7ZMB - chains G and Z of the 43 polymer chains in the assembly; structure by electron microscopy, 2.75 A resolution.

[Chain G]
Molecule: NADH-ubiquinone oxidoreductase 30.4 kDa subunit-like protein
From: Chaetomium thermophilum var. thermophilum DSM 1495
Reference sequence: G0S8U1 (G0S8U1_CHATD); residues 1-293 here = UniProt positions 1-293
Amino-acid sequence (293 residues; each row starts with the number of its first residue):
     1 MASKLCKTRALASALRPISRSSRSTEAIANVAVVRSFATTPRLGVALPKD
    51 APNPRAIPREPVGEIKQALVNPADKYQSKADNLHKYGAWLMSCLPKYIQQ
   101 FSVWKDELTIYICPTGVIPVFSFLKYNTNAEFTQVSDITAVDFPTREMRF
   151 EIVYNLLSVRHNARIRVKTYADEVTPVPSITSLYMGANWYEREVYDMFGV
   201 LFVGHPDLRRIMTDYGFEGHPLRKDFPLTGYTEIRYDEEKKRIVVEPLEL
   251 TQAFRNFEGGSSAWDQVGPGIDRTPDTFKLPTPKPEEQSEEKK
Disordered / not traced: 1-44, 287-293

[Chain Z]
Molecule: NADH-ubiquinone oxidoreductase-like protein
From: Chaetomium thermophilum var. thermophilum DSM 1495
Reference sequence: G0SEF0 (G0SEF0_CHATD); residue numbers follow UniProt; this construct covers 1-188
Amino-acid sequence (196 residues; numbered 1 to 196; the number before each row is that of its first residue):
     1 MASKAAAAAASNAVSITKKYTVQSTGIWERIRRALVIDPNRSNGVPLNPY
    51 NRNPSPGDNPPLEYTDPVTIPAGDIADNPYWKRDFRRNYPRPSVIAQAQQ
   101 VALLSVGSAAQPRVELIGEEGTKALVAAEEEGKEKGVAKYLEEKGAEEAK
   151 RVLALTGGLPPTPSGQTMVTGQWDVHKYGLAEEQSYGGSYPCRSFV
Disordered / not traced: 1-10
Differences from the reference sequence: insertion (189-196)

[How chain G and chain Z interact]
Pairs across the interface - 138 pairs, chain G then chain Z:
  Ala46(G) with Val22(Z); Gln23(Z), hydrogen bond (backbone-backbone)
  Leu47(G) with Gln23(Z); Leu47(Z), hydrophobic; Pro49(Z), hydrophobic; Tyr50(Z)
  Pro48(G) with Thr17(Z); Thr21(Z); Gln23(Z); Leu47(Z)
  Lys49(G) with Thr17(Z)
  Asp50(G) with Thr17(Z), hydrogen bond (backbone-backbone); Lys18(Z)
  Ala51(G) with Thr17(Z); Tyr20(Z); Tyr50(Z)
  Pro52(G) with Tyr20(Z), hydrogen bond (backbone-side chain)
  Asn53(G) with Tyr50(Z)
  Pro54(G) with Tyr20(Z)
  Arg55(G) with Tyr50(Z); Arg52(Z); Asn53(Z), hydrogen bond (side chain-backbone); Pro54(Z)
  Glu64(G) with Ile70(Z)
  Ile65(G) with Thr69(Z); Ile70(Z), hydrogen bond (backbone-backbone)
  Gln67(G) with Thr69(Z); Pro71(Z)
  Leu69(G) with Arg83(Z); Phe85(Z), hydrophobic
  Val70(G) with Phe85(Z)
  Asn71(G) with Phe85(Z); Asn88(Z)
  Ala73(G) with Pro90(Z), hydrophobic
  Lys75(G) with Met168(Z); Trp173(Z), hydrogen bond (backbone-side chain)
  Tyr76(G) with Trp173(Z), hydrophobic
  Ser78(G) with Trp173(Z), hydrogen bond
  Lys79(G) with Ser164(Z); Gly165(Z), hydrogen bond (side chain-backbone); Gln166(Z); Trp173(Z)
  Asn82(G) with Thr162(Z); Ser164(Z), hydrogen bond
  His84(G) with Ser93(Z), hydrogen bond
  Lys85(G) with Leu155(Z), hydrogen bond (side chain-backbone)
  Tyr86(G) with Pro161(Z); Thr162(Z); Pro163(Z)
  Ala88(G) with Gln100(Z)
  Trp89(G) with Pro160(Z); Pro161(Z)
  Met91(G) with Ala96(Z); Gln97(Z); Gln100(Z)
  Ser92(G) with Val152(Z)
  Pro95(G) with Gln97(Z), hydrogen bond (backbone-side chain); Val137(Z), hydrophobic; Ala138(Z), hydrophobic
  Ile98(G) with Gln97(Z), hydrogen bond (backbone-side chain)
  Gln99(G) with Ala96(Z); Gln97(Z)
  Gln100(G) with Val94(Z); Ile95(Z); Ala96(Z)
  Phe101(G) with Ser93(Z); Val94(Z); Ile95(Z), hydrogen bond (backbone-backbone); Gln100(Z)
  Ser102(G) with Ser93(Z); Val94(Z)
  Val103(G) with Pro92(Z); Ser93(Z), hydrogen bond (backbone-backbone)
  Trp104(G) with Pro90(Z)
  Lys105(G) with Pro90(Z)
  Asp106(G) with Gln166(Z)
  Asn129(G) with Pro160(Z), hydrogen bond (side chain-backbone); Pro161(Z), hydrogen bond (side chain-backbone); Thr162(Z); Pro163(Z)
  Arg160(G) with Val175(Z)
  His161(G) with Pro163(Z); Gly165(Z); Val175(Z)
  Asn162(G) with Ser164(Z); Gly165(Z); Gln166(Z), hydrogen bond (backbone-side chain); Thr167(Z), hydrogen bond; Asp174(Z), hydrogen bond (side chain-backbone); Val175(Z); His176(Z)
  Ala163(G) with Pro163(Z), hydrophobic; Ser164(Z)
  Arg164(G) with Gln166(Z)
  Gln266(G) with Arg87(Z), hydrogen bond (backbone-side chain)
  Val267(G) with Arg87(Z); Tyr89(Z)
  Gly268(G) with Tyr89(Z), hydrogen bond (backbone-side chain)
  Pro269(G) with Tyr89(Z), hydrogen bond (backbone-side chain); Arg91(Z), hydrogen bond (backbone-side chain)
  Gly270(G) with Arg87(Z); Tyr89(Z), hydrogen bond (backbone-side chain); Arg91(Z), hydrogen bond (backbone-side chain)
  Ile271(G) with Asn88(Z); Tyr89(Z), hydrogen bond (backbone-backbone); Pro90(Z); Arg91(Z), hydrogen bond (backbone-backbone)
  Asp272(G) with Arg91(Z)
  Arg273(G) with Pro90(Z)
  Thr274(G) with Ser93(Z), hydrogen bond
  Asp276(G) with Ser108(Z); Ala109(Z), hydrogen bond (backbone-backbone); Ala110(Z), hydrogen bond (backbone-backbone)
  Thr277(G) with Ser108(Z), hydrogen bond (backbone-side chain); Ala110(Z)
  Phe278(G) with Ile95(Z); Gln100(Z); Leu103(Z), hydrophobic
  Lys279(G) with Leu103(Z); Ser108(Z); Ala109(Z), hydrogen bond (backbone-backbone)
  Leu280(G) with Ala102(Z), hydrophobic; Leu103(Z), hydrophobic; Ala109(Z); Glu129(Z)
  Pro281(G) with Val106(Z); Gly107(Z); Ala109(Z); Leu116(Z), hydrophobic; Leu125(Z)
  Pro283(G) with Leu116(Z); Gly118(Z); Thr122(Z)
  Lys284(G) with Glu115(Z), salt bridge; Leu116(Z); Ile117(Z); Gly118(Z), hydrogen bond (backbone-backbone)
  Glu286(G) with Gly118(Z)
Also at the interface, not in a pair above, chain G (67 interface residues in all): Val45, Lys66, Leu83, Pro285
Also at the interface, not in a pair above, chain Z (66 interface residues in all): Asn48, Val68, Lys82, Arg86, Leu141, Thr156

[In short]
The interface between chain G and chain Z involves 67 residues on one side and 66 on the other; the contacts
include 34 hydrogen bonds and 1 salt bridge. Polar contacts include Lys284(G)-Glu115(Z), Pro52(G)-Tyr20(Z) and
Arg55(G)-Asn53(Z).
Here chain G is NADH-ubiquinone oxidoreductase 30.4 kDa subunit-like protein and chain Z is NADH-ubiquinone
oxidoreductase-like protein, both from Chaetomium thermophilum var. thermophilum DSM 1495. Entry 7ZMB (CryoEM
structure of mitochondrial complex I from Chaetomium thermophilum (state 2)) was determined by electron
microscopy (same publication as 7ZM7, 7ZM8, 7ZME, 7ZMG and 7ZMH).
